Entry 4XB6 (X-ray diffraction, 1.70 A resolution); this record covers chains E and G of the 8 polymer chains in the assembly.

# Chain E
Molecule: Alpha-D-ribose 1-methylphosphonate 5-triphosphate synthase subunit PhnG
From: Escherichia coli str. K-12 substr. MG1655
Notes: EC 2.7.8.37
UniProtKB: P16685 (PHNG_ECOLI); residues 1-150 here = UniProt positions 1-150
Sequence (150 residues; each row starts with the number of its first residue):
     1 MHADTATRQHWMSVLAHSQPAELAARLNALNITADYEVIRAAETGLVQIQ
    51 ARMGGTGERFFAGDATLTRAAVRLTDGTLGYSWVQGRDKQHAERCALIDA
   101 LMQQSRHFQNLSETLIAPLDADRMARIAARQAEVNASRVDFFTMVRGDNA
Unresolved in the structure: 1
Swiss-Prot annotation at these positions:
  - natural variant: Gln85 (Q85L: In strain: B)

# Chain G
Molecule: Alpha-D-ribose 1-methylphosphonate 5-triphosphate synthase subunit PhnI
From: Escherichia coli str. K-12 substr. MG1655
Notes: EC 2.7.8.37
UniProtKB: P16687 (PHNI_ECOLI); numbering as in UniProt (aligned over 1-354)
Sequence (354 residues; each row starts with the number of its first residue):
     1 MYVAVKGGEKAIDAAHALQESRRRGDTDLPELSVAQIEQQLNLAVDRVMT
    51 EGGIADRELAALALKQASGDNVEAIFLLRAYRTTLAKLAVSEPLDTTGMR
   101 LERRISAVYKDIPGGQLLGPTYDYTHRLLDFTLLANGEAPTLTTADSEQQ
   151 PSPHVFSLLARQGLAKFEEDSGAQPDDITRTPPVYPCSRSSRLQQLMRGD
   201 EGYLLALAYSTQRGYGRNHPFAGEIRSGYIDVSIVPEELGFAVNVGELLM
   251 TECEMVNGFIDPPGEPPHFTRGYGLVFGMSERKAMAMALVDRALQAPEYG
   301 EHATGPAQDEEFVLAHADNVEVAGFVSHLKLPHYVDFQAELELLKRLQQE
   351 QNHG
Unresolved in the structure: 354
Sequence notes: engineered mutation Val322 (Ala in P16687)
Ion coordination: Zn2+: His328, His333
Swiss-Prot annotation at these positions:
  - natural variant: Gly264 (G264D: In strain: B), Gln351 (Q351K: In strain: B)
What the authors report for this chain:
  - mutagenesis - H328A/H333A, H333A: abolished growth in response to phosphonate

# Interface between chain E and chain G
Pairs across the interface (142; chain E residue first):
  Thr5(E) with Phe241(G)
  Arg8(E) with Leu239(G); Phe241(G)
  Gln9(E) with Phe241(G); Ala242(G), hydrogen bond (side chain-backbone)
  Met12(E) with Leu239(G), hydrophobic
  Ser13(E) with Asn244(G), hydrogen bond
  Ala16(E) with Asn244(G); Val245(G)
  His17(E) with Asp231(G), salt bridge; Asn244(G), hydrogen bond; Gly246(G)
  Glu43(E) with Leu88(G)
  Gly45(E) with Ala86(G); Leu88(G)
  Leu46(E) with Arg82(G); Leu85(G), hydrophobic; Ala86(G), hydrogen bond (backbone-backbone); Lys87(G); Leu88(G), hydrogen bond (backbone-backbone); Ala89(G)
  Val47(E) with Ala89(G); Ser91(G); Ile234(G), hydrophobic
  Gln48(E) with Lys87(G), hydrogen bond; Ala89(G), hydrogen bond (backbone-backbone); Val90(G); Ser91(G), hydrogen bond (backbone-backbone); Asp177(G), hydrogen bond
  Ile49(E) with Ser91(G); Leu94(G), hydrophobic; Leu248(G), hydrophobic
  Gln50(E) with Val90(G); Ser91(G), hydrogen bond (side chain-backbone); Glu92(G); Pro93(G); Leu94(G), hydrogen bond (backbone-backbone); Pro175(G)
  Ala51(E) with Leu275(G), hydrophobic
  Arg52(E) with Pro93(G); Asp170(G), salt bridge; Tyr273(G), hydrogen bond (backbone-side chain)
  Met53(E) with Glu168(G); Arg189(G); Ser190(G); Leu193(G), hydrophobic
  Gly54(E) with Glu168(G); Glu254(G); Arg271(G); Tyr273(G)
  Gly55(E) with Thr96(G); Glu252(G); Tyr273(G)
  Thr56(E) with Glu168(G), hydrogen bond (side chain-backbone)
  Gly57(E) with Glu168(G), hydrogen bond (backbone-backbone); Glu169(G); Asp170(G)
  Glu58(E) with Glu169(G); Asp170(G); Ser171(G), hydrogen bond; Gly172(G), hydrogen bond (side chain-backbone); Ala173(G), hydrogen bond (side chain-backbone)
  Arg59(E) with Pro93(G); Gly172(G), hydrogen bond (side chain-backbone); Ala173(G), hydrogen bond (side chain-backbone); Gln174(G), hydrogen bond; Pro175(G); Ser190(G)
  Phe60(E) with Pro175(G), hydrophobic; Ser190(G); Leu193(G), hydrophobic; Tyr273(G), hydrophobic
  Phe61(E) with Pro175(G), hydrophobic; Asp176(G); Asp177(G); Gln194(G)
  Ala62(E) with Met197(G); Phe277(G)
  Gly63(E) with Met197(G)
  Asp64(E) with Gly53(G), hydrogen bond (backbone-backbone); Ile54(G); Ala55(G), hydrogen bond (backbone-backbone); Arg82(G), salt bridge
  Ala65(E) with Ala55(G)
  Thr66(E) with Ile54(G); Asp56(G), hydrogen bond; Leu59(G)
  Leu67(E) with Leu88(G); Val245(G), hydrophobic
  Arg69(E) with Leu88(G)
  Tyr81(E) with Glu238(G)
  Trp83(E) with Ile234(G), hydrophobic; Pro236(G), hydrophobic; Glu238(G); Leu239(G), hydrophobic; Val245(G)
  Val84(E) with Val245(G)
  Gln85(E) with Val245(G), hydrogen bond (backbone-backbone); Gly246(G); Glu247(G), hydrogen bond (side chain-backbone); Leu248(G)
  Arg87(E) with Asp56(G), salt bridge; Glu58(G), salt bridge; Leu59(G)
  Arg123(E) with Arg100(G); Glu247(G), salt bridge
  Ala128(E) with Ser147(G), hydrogen bond (backbone-side chain)
  Arg130(E) with Glu102(G), salt bridge; Pro120(G)
  Gln131(E) with Asp146(G); Ser147(G); Glu148(G); Gln149(G), hydrogen bond (side chain-backbone)
  Ala132(E) with Thr144(G); Ala145(G), hydrogen bond (backbone-backbone); Asp146(G); Ser147(G)
  Glu133(E) with Leu142(G)
  Val134(E) with Leu101(G); Glu102(G); Leu117(G)
  Asn135(E) with Leu117(G); Ala145(G); Asp146(G), hydrogen bond (side chain-backbone); Ser147(G); Glu148(G), hydrogen bond (side chain-backbone)
  Ala136(E) with Thr143(G); Ala145(G)
  Ser137(E) with Gln116(G); Leu117(G); Leu118(G), hydrogen bond (backbone-backbone); Gly119(G), hydrogen bond (side chain-backbone)
  Arg138(E) with Gly114(G), hydrogen bond (side chain-backbone); Gly115(G); Gln116(G); Leu117(G); Gln150(G), hydrogen bond
  Val139(E) with Gln116(G), hydrogen bond (backbone-backbone); Leu118(G), hydrophobic
  Phe141(E) with Lys110(G); Asp111(G); Gln116(G)
Interface residues without a listed pair, chain E (55 interface residues in all): Arg40, Thr44, Gly86, Ile127, Phe142
Interface residues without a listed pair, chain G (75 interface residues in all): Val232, Val243, Met287

# Summary
55 residues of chain E and 75 residues of chain G are in contact; the contacts include 35 hydrogen bonds and 7
salt bridges. Polar pairs include His17(E)-Asp231(G), Arg52(E)-Asp170(G) and Asp64(E)-Arg82(G). His328(G) and
His333(G) form the Zn2+ site. From the paper: H328A/H333A and H333A of chain G abolish growth in response to
phosphonate.
Chain E is Alpha-D-ribose 1-methylphosphonate 5-triphosphate synthase subunit PhnG and chain G is
Alpha-D-ribose 1-methylphosphonate 5-triphosphate synthase subunit PhnI, both from Escherichia coli str. K-12
substr. MG1655; the structure, Structure of the E. coli C-P lyase core complex, was determined by X-ray
diffraction.
